PDB entry 8SOQ | X-ray diffraction, 3.10 A resolution | chains A and B

== Chain A (and B) ==
Protein: Pyridinium-3,5-biscarboxylic acid mononucleotide synthase
Organism: Lactiplantibacillus plantarum WCFS1
Notes: EC 2.5.1.143; engineered mutation(s): S127A; chain B of this document is another copy of the same molecule, construct and numbering; everything in this record applies to it too
UniProtKB: F9UST0 (LARB_LACPL); residues 1-246 here = UniProt positions 1-246
Amino-acid sequence (256 residues; each row starts with the number of its first residue):
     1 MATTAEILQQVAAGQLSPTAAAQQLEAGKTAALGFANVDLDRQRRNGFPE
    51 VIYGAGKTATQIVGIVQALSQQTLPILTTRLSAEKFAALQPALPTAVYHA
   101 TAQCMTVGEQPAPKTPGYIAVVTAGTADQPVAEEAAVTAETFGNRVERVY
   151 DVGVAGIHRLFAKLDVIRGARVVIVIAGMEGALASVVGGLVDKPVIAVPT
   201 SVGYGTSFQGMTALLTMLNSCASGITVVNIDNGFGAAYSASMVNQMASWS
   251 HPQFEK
Unresolved in the structure: 1-43, 247-256 (chain B: 1-45, 247-256)
Differences from the reference sequence: conflict A127 (Ser in F9UST0); expression tag (247-256)
Metal / ion sites: Mg2+ site 1: D151 (together with nicotinic acid adenine dinucleotide); Mg2+ site 2: G188, V191, S223
Residues lining bound ligands:
  - nicotinic acid adenine dinucleotide (DND), molecule 1: V51, Y53, T79, A124, G125, T126, A127, D128, D151, G153, V154, A155, A177, G178, M179, E180, G181, A182, L183, V202, Y204, N232, F234
  - nicotinic acid adenine dinucleotide (DND), molecule 2: S220, C221, A222, S223
  - nicotinic acid adenine dinucleotide: V51, Y53, T79, A124, G125, T126, A127, D128, D151, G153, V154, A155, R159, A177, G178, M179, E180, G181, A182, L183, V202, Y204, N232, F234

== Chain A / chain B interface ==
Residue-residue contacts - 33 pairs, chain A then chain B:
  R45(A) - D192(B)
  N46(A) - D192(B)
  R171(A) - M246(B)
  D192(A) - M242(B)
  K193(A) - M242(B)
  P194(A) - M242(B)
  L214(A) - L218(B)  hydrophobic
  L218(A) - L214(B)  hydrophobic
  L218(A) - V228(B)
  L218(A) - N229(B)  hydrogen bond (backbone-side chain)
  N219(A) - N229(B)  hydrogen bond
  S223(A) - Y238(B)
  G224(A) - Y238(B)
  G224(A) - S239(B)
  G224(A) - M242(B)
  I225(A) - S239(B)
  T226(A) - T226(B)  hydrogen bond
  T226(A) - V227(B)  hydrogen bond (side chain-backbone)
  V227(A) - T226(B)
  V227(A) - V227(B)  hydrogen bond (backbone-backbone)
  V228(A) - L218(B)
  N229(A) - L218(B)
  N229(A) - N219(B)
  F234(A) - S223(B)
  Y238(A) - S223(B)
  Y238(A) - G224(B)
  S239(A) - G224(B)  hydrogen bond (side chain-backbone)
  M242(A) - D192(B)
  M242(A) - K193(B)
  V243(A) - V243(B)  hydrophobic
  M246(A) - R171(B)
  M246(A) - P194(B)
  M246(A) - V243(B)  hydrophobic
Other interface residues (no listed pair), chain A (23 interface residues in all): I196
Other interface residues (no listed pair), chain B (23 interface residues in all): R168, V191, I196, I225, F234

== Summary ==
The chain A/chain B interface involves 23 residues from each chain; the contacts include 6 hydrogen bonds.
Among the polar pairs are L218(A)-N229(B), N219(A)-N229(B) and T226(A)-T226(B). Ligands of chain A: 3 copies
of nicotinic acid adenine dinucleotide.
Both chains are Pyridinium-3,5-biscarboxylic acid mononucleotide synthase (Lactiplantibacillus plantarum
WCFS1). Entry 8SOQ (S127A variant of LarB, a carboxylase/hydrolase involved in synthesis of the cofactor for
lactate racemase, in ...) was determined by X-ray diffraction.
